PDB entry 7XYA | electron microscopy, 3.30 A resolution | chains F and N of the 10 polymer chains in the assembly

== Chain F ==
Molecule: RNA polymerase sigma factor RpoD
Organism: Pseudomonas aeruginosa
UniProtKB: P26480 (RPOD_PSEAE); numbering as in UniProt (aligned over 1-617)
Amino-acid sequence (617 residues; each row starts with the number of its first residue):
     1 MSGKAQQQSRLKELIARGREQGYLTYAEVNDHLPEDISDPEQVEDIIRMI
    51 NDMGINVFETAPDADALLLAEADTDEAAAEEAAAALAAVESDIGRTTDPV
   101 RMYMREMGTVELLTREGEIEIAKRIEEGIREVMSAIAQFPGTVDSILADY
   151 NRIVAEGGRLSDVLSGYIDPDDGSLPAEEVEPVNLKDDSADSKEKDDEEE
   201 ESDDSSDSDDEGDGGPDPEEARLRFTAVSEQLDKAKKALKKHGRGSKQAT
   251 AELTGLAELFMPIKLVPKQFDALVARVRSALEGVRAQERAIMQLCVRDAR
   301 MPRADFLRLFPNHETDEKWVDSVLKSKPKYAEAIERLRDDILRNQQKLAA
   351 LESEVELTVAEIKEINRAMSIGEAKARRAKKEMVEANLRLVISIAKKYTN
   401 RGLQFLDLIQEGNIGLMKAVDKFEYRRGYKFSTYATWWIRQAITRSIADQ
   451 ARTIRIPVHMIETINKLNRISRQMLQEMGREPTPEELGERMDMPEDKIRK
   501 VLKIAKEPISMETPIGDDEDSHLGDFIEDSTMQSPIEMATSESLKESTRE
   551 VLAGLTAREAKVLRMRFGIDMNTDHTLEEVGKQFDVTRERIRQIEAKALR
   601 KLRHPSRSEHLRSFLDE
Disordered / not traced: 1-94, 169-216, 240-246, 452-617
Swiss-Prot annotation at these positions:
  - DNA-binding region: Leu577 to Ala596 (H-T-H motif)
  - motif: Asp407 to Gln410 (Interaction with polymerase core subunit RpoC)

== Chain N ==
Molecule: nontemplate strand DNA
Sequence (62 nucleotides; each row starts with the number of its first residue):
     1 CGCTATGGGACGATAAAGGTATAAATTCTCTATAATGGGAGCTGCTCTGG
    51 CCGAAGCCCGCC
Disordered / not traced: 1-2, 61-62

== How chain F and chain N interact ==
Residue-residue contacts (42; chain F residue first):
  Asp98(F) - DG38(N)  base contact
  Val100(F) - DG38(N)  base contact
  Arg101(F) - DG38(N)  hydrogen bond to the base
  Arg101(F) - DG39(N)  base contact
  Met104(F) - DG37(N)  base contact
  Gly108(F) - DG37(N)  base contact
  Leu112(F) - DT36(N)  base contact
  Glu118(F) - DT36(N)  base contact
  Ala386(F) - DT36(N)  base contact
  Asn387(F) - DT36(N)  base contact
  Arg389(F) - DT36(N)  sugar contact
  Arg389(F) - DG37(N)  hydrogen bond to the base
  Leu390(F) - DT36(N)  hydrogen bond to the sugar
  Ile392(F) - DG37(N)  sugar contact
  Ser393(F) - DT36(N)  sugar contact
  Lys396(F) - DG38(N)  salt bridge to the phosphate
  Lys418(F) - DC30(N)  salt bridge to the phosphate
  Lys422(F) - DC30(N)  salt bridge to the phosphate
  Lys422(F) - DA32(N)  base contact
  Phe423(F) - DA32(N)  base contact
  Glu424(F) - DA32(N)  hydrogen bond to the base
  Arg427(F) - DA32(N)  sugar contact
  Tyr429(F) - DT33(N)  hydrogen bond to the phosphate
  Tyr429(F) - DA34(N)  phosphate contact
  Lys430(F) - DA34(N)  hydrogen bond to the phosphate
  Lys430(F) - DA35(N)  salt bridge to the phosphate
  Ser432(F) - DA35(N)  hydrogen bond to the phosphate
  Ser432(F) - DT36(N)  hydrogen bond to the base
  Thr433(F) - DA32(N)  phosphate contact
  Thr433(F) - DT33(N)  sugar contact
  Thr433(F) - DA34(N)  hydrogen bond to the phosphate
  Thr433(F) - DA35(N)  base contact
  Tyr434(F) - DT31(N)  hydrogen bond to the phosphate
  Tyr434(F) - DA32(N)  stacking on the base
  Thr436(F) - DA35(N)  hydrogen bond to the base
  Trp437(F) - DT31(N)  base contact
  Trp438(F) - DC30(N)  phosphate contact
  Trp438(F) - DT31(N)  base contact
  Gln441(F) - DC30(N)  hydrogen bond to the base
  Gln441(F) - DT31(N)  base contact
  Arg445(F) - DC28(N)  salt bridge to the phosphate
  Arg445(F) - DT29(N)  base contact
Other interface residues (no listed pair), chain F (31 interface residues in all): Arg105, Arg440

== Summary ==
The interface between chain F and chain N involves 31 residues on one side and 12 on the other; the contacts
include 12 hydrogen bonds, 5 salt bridges and 1 aromatic stacking contact. Among the polar pairs are
Arg101(F)-DG38(N), Arg389(F)-DG37(N) and Glu424(F)-DA32(N).
Chain F is RNA polymerase sigma factor RpoD (Pseudomonas aeruginosa) and chain N is nontemplate strand DNA;
the structure, The cryo-EM structure of an AlpA-loading complex, was determined by electron microscopy
together with 7XYB from the same study.
